6J4Z - chains N and e of the 27 polymer chains in the assembly; structure by electron microscopy, 4.10 A resolution (low resolution: residue-level contacts below are approximate; hydrogen-bond / salt-bridge calls are withheld).

== Chain N ==
Molecule: 198-nt DNA strand
Sequence (198 nucleotides; row label = number of the first residue in the row; numbers below 1 keep their minus sign (DG-125 is residue -125)):
  -125 GCTTACGTCA GTCTGGCCAT CTTTGTGTTT GGTGTGTTTG GGTGGTGGCC GTTTTCGTTG
   -65 TTTTTTTCTG TCTCGTGCCT GGTGTCTTGG GTGTAATCCC CTTGGCGGTT AAAACGCGGG
    -5 GGACAGCGCG TACGTGCGTT TAAGCGGTGC TAGAGCTGTC TACGACCAAT TGAGCGGCCT
    55 CGGCACCGGG ATTCTGAT
Unresolved in the structure: -125 to -56, -37 to -33

== Chain e ==
Name: Histone H3.3
From: Homo sapiens
UniProtKB: P84243 (H33_HUMAN); residues 0-135 here correspond to UniProt positions 1-136 (UniProt number = residue number + 1)
Sequence (139 residues; each row starts with the number of its first residue; numbers below 1 keep their minus sign (Gly-3 is residue -3)):
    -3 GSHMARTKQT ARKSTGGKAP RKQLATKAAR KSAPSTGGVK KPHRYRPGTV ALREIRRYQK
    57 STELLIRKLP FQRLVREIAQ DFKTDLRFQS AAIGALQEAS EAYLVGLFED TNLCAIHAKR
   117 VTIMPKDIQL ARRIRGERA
Unresolved in the structure: -3 to 38
Construct notes: expression tag (-3 to -1)
UniProt features mapped onto this chain:
  - site: Ser31 (Interaction with ZMYND11)
  - modified residue: Arg2 (Asymmetric dimethylarginine), Thr3 (Phosphothreonine), Lys4 (Allysine), Gln5 (5-glutamyl dopamine), Thr6 (Phosphothreonine), Arg8 (Citrulline), Lys9 (N6,N6,N6-trimethyllysine), Ser10 (ADP-ribosylserine), Thr11 (Phosphothreonine), Lys14 (N6-(2-hydroxyisobutyryl)lysine), Arg17 (Asymmetric dimethylarginine), Lys18 (N6-(2-hydroxyisobutyryl)lysine), Lys23 (N6-(2-hydroxyisobutyryl)lysine), Arg26 (Citrulline), Lys27 (N6,N6,N6-trimethyllysine), Ser28 (ADP-ribosylserine), Ser31 (Phosphoserine), Lys36 (N6,N6,N6-trimethyllysine), Lys37 (N6-methyllysine), Tyr41 (Phosphotyrosine) and 9 more in UniProt
  - lipidation: Lys18 (N6-decanoyllysine)

== Interface between chain N and chain e ==
Residue-residue contacts (14):
  DA-14(N) - Arg63(e)
  DA-13(N) - Arg63(e)
  DG-8(N) - Arg40(e)
  DG-5(N) - Arg42(e)
  DG-5(N) - Pro43(e)
  DG-4(N) - Thr118(e)
  DA-3(N) - Val117(e)
  DA-3(N) - Thr118(e)
  DC-2(N) - Arg116(e)
  DC-2(N) - Met120(e)
  DT69(N) - Thr45(e)
  DG70(N) - Arg42(e)
  DG70(N) - Thr45(e)
  DA71(N) - Arg42(e)
Interface residues without a listed pair, chain e (10 interface residues in all): His39

== Overview ==
The chain N/chain e interface involves 10 residues from each chain.
Chain N is a 198-nt DNA strand and chain e is Histone H3.3 (Homo sapiens); the structure, RNA polymerase II
elongation complex bound with Spt4/5 and foreign DNA, stalled at SHL(-1) of the ..., was determined by
electron microscopy, deposited together with 6IR9, 6J4W, 6J4X, 6J4Y, 6J50 and 6J51.
